Entry 4YK5 (X-ray diffraction, 1.42 A resolution); this record covers chain A.

[Chain A]
Protein: Prostaglandin E synthase
Source organism: Homo sapiens
Notes: EC 5.3.99.3
Reference sequence: O14684 (PTGES_HUMAN); numbering as in UniProt (aligned over 2-152)
Chain sequence (154 residues; each row starts with the number of its first residue; numbers below 1 keep their minus sign (Gly-1 is residue -1)):
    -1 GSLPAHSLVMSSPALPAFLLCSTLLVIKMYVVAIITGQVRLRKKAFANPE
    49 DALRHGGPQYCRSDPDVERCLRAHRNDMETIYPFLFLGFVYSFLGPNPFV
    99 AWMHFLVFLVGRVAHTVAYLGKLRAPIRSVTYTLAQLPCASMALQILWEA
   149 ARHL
Unresolved in the structure: -1 to 6
Construct notes: expression tag (-1 to 1)
Residues lining bound ligands:
  - 4DV (3-[1-(4-chlorobenzyl)-5-(2-fluoro-2'-methylbiphenyl-4-yl)-3-methyl-1H-indol-2-yl]-2,2-dimethylpropanoic acid): Tyr28, Ile32, Gly35, Gln36, Arg38, Leu39, Phe44, Asp49, Arg52, His53, Pro124, Ser127, Val128, Tyr130, Thr131, Gln134, Leu135, Ala138
  - glutathione (GSH): Ala31, Thr34, Arg38, Leu69, Arg70, His72, Arg73, Asn74, Glu77, His113, Tyr117, Arg126, Ser127, Tyr130
  - hexyl beta-D-glucopyranoside (JZR): His102, Leu135, Ala138, Ser139, Leu142, Gln143, Trp146
  - 2-(2-methoxyethoxy)ethanol (PG0): Ile33, Val37, Asp64, Arg67, Cys68, Leu118, Lys120
Curated features (UniProtKB/Swiss-Prot):
  - binding site (glutathione): Arg38, Arg73 to Glu77, His113, Tyr117, Arg126 to Tyr130
  - site (Essential for protaglandin-E synthase activity): Asp49, Arg126

[In short]
Chain A binds compound 4DV, 2-(2-methoxyethoxy)ethanol, glutathione and hexyl beta-D-glucopyranoside. From
UniProt: 13 glutathione-binding residues.
Chain A is Prostaglandin E synthase (Homo sapiens); the structure, Crystal Structures of mPGES-1 Inhibitor
Complexes, was determined by X-ray diffraction, deposited together with 4YL3, 4YL0 and 4YL1.
